2VS1 - chain A; structure by X-ray diffraction, 2.10 A resolution.

# Chain A
Protein: Uncharacterized RNA methyltransferase pyrab10780
From: Pyrococcus abyssi
Notes: EC 2.1.1.-
Reference sequence: Q9UZR7 (Y1078_PYRAB); residues 1-405 here = UniProt positions 1-405
Amino-acid sequence (425 residues; row label = number of the first residue in the row; numbers below 1 keep their minus sign (Met-19 is residue -19)):
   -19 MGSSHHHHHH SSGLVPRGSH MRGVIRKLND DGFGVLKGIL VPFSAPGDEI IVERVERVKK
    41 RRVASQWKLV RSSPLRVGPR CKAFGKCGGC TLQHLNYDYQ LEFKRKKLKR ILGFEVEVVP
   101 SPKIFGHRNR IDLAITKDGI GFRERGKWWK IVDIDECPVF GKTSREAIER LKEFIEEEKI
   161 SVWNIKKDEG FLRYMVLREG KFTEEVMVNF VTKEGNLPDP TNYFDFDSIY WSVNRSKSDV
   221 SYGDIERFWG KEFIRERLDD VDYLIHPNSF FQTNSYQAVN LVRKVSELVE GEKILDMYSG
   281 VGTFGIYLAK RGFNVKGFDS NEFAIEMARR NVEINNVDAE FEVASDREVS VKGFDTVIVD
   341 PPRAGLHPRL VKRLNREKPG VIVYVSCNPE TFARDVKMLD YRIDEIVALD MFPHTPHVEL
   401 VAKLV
Unresolved in the structure: -19 to -3, 58-65, 125-126
Modified residues: Cys137 (s-mercaptocysteine; CSS)
Curated features (UniProtKB/Swiss-Prot):
  - active site: Cys367 (Nucleophile), Glu399 (Proton acceptor)
  - binding site ([4Fe-4S] cluster): Cys61, Cys67, Cys70, Cys137
  - binding site (S-adenosyl-L-methionine): Gln252, Tyr278, Thr283, Asp299, Ser300, Asp326, Asp340
Disulfide bonds: Cys67-Cys70
Small-molecule neighbours: S-adenosylhomocysteine (SAH): Phe250, Gln252, Met277, Tyr278, Ser279, Gly280, Thr283, Phe284, Asp299, Ser300, Asn301, Ala324, Ser325, Asp326, Asp340, Pro341, Pro342
Reported in the primary citation:
  - binding site for S-adenosylhomocysteine: Ser300
  - catalytic residues: Gln252, Asp340, Pro341, Arg343, Cys367, Glu399 (by similarity / conservation)

# In short
Chain A binds S-adenosylhomocysteine. Curated annotation (UniProt) lists active-site residues Cys367 and
Glu399, 4 [4Fe-4S] cluster-binding residues and 7 S-adenosyl-L-methionine-binding residues. The paper reports
catalytic residues Gln252, Asp340 and Pro341 among others; a binding site for S-adenosylhomocysteine at
Ser300.
Chain A is Uncharacterized RNA methyltransferase pyrab10780 (Pyrococcus abyssi); the structure, The crystal
structure of Pyrococcus abyssi tRNA (uracil-54, C5)- methyltransferase in complex with
S-adenosyl-L-homocysteine, was determined by X-ray diffraction (same publication as 2JJQ).
